PDB entry 7KF9 | electron microscopy, 4.40 A resolution (low resolution: residue-level contacts below are approximate; hydrogen-bond / salt-bridge calls are withheld) | chains A and F of the 12 polymer chains in the assembly

== Chain A ==
Name: Virion spike glycoprotein 1
Source organism: Ebola virus
Reference sequence: A0A1C4HDV6 (A0A1C4HDV6_9MONO); residue numbers follow UniProt; this construct covers 32-309
Sequence (313 residues; numbered -3 to 309; the number before each row is that of its first residue; numbers below 1 keep their minus sign (Met-3 is residue -3)):
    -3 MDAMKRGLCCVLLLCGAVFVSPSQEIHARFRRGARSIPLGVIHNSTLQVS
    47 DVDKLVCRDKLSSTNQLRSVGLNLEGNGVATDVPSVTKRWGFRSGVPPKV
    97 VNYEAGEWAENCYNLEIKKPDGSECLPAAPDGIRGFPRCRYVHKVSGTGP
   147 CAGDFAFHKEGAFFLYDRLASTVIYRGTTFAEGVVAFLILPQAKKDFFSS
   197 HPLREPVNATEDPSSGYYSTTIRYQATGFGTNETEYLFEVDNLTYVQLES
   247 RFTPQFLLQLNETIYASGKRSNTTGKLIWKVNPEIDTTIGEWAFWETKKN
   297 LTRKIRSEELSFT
Not modelled in the structure: -3 to 31, 187-214, 281-309
Sequence notes: expression tag (-3 to 31)
Disulfide bonds: Cys121-Cys147
Covalent attachments: N-acetylglucosamine (NAG) linked to Asn228, Asn257, Asn268

== Chain F ==
Name: Virion spike glycoprotein 2
Source organism: Ebola virus
Reference sequence: A0A0E3XK95 (A0A0E3XK95_9MONO); residue numbers follow UniProt; this construct covers 461-629
Sequence (203 residues; each row starts with the number of its first residue):
   461 NNNTHHQDTGEESASSGKLGLITNTIAGVAGLITGGRRTRREVIVNAQPK
   511 CNPNLHYWTTQDEGAAIGLAWIPYFGPAAEGIYTEGLMHNQDGLICGLRQ
   561 LANETTQALQLFLRATTELRTFSILNRKAIDFLLQRWGGTCHILGPDCCI
   611 EPHDWTKNITDKIDQIIHDDDDKAGWSHPQFEKGGGSGGGSGGGSWSHPQ
   661 FEK
Not modelled in the structure: 461-502, 522-525, 599-663
Sequence notes: expression tag (630-663)
Disulfide bonds: Cys511-Cys556
Covalent attachments: N-acetylglucosamine (NAG) linked to Asn563

== How chain A and chain F interact ==
Pairs across the interface (19):
  Asp55(A) with Gly598(F)
  Lys56(A) with Gly598(F)
  Leu57(A) with Leu594(F); Gly598(F)
  Ser58(A) with Leu594(F); Gln595(F)
  Ser59(A) with Asp591(F); Leu594(F)
  Thr60(A) with Arg587(F); Ile590(F); Asp591(F); Leu594(F)
  Asn61(A) with Arg587(F)
  Asn98(A) with Thr577(F)
  Arg164(A) with Arg574(F); Ala575(F); Thr576(F); Thr577(F)
  Leu165(A) with Thr577(F)
Interface residues without a listed pair, chain A (12 interface residues in all): Tyr99, Gly128
Interface residues without a listed pair, chain F (11 interface residues in all): Leu579

== Overview ==
12 residues of chain A face 11 of chain F across their interface. Covalently linked N-acetylglucosamine: at
Asn228(A), Asn257(A) and Asn268(A). N-acetylglucosamine is covalently linked to Asn563(F).
Here chain A is Virion spike glycoprotein 1 and chain F is Virion spike glycoprotein 2, both from Ebola virus.
Entry 7KF9 (Ebola virus GP (mucin deleted, Makona strain) bound to antibody Fab EBOV-296 and EBOV-515) was
determined by electron microscopy together with 7KEJ, 7KEW and 7KFG from the same study.
